PDB entry 7LXT | electron microscopy, 3.40 A resolution | chains M and W of the 28 polymer chains in the assembly

== Chain M ==
Name: 20S proteasome beta-6 subunit
Source organism: Plasmodium falciparum (isolate 3D7)
Notes: EC 3.4.25.1
UniProtKB: A0A5K1K7U1 (A0A5K1K7U1_PLAF7); numbering as in UniProt (aligned over 1-240)
Chain sequence (240 residues; row label = number of the first residue in the row):
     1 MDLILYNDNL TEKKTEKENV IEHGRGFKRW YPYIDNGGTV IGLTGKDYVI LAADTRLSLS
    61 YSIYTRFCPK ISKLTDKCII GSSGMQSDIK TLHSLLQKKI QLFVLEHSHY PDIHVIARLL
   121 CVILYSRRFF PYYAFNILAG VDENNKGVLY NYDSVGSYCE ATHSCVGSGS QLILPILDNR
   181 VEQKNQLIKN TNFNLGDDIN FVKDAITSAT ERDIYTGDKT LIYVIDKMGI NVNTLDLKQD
Disordered / not traced: 1-27
What the authors report for this chain:
  - mutagenesis - A117V: increased growth

== Chain W ==
Name: 20S proteasome beta-2 subunit
Source organism: Plasmodium falciparum (isolate 3D7)
Notes: EC 3.4.25.1
UniProtKB: Q8I6T3 (Q8I6T3_PLAF7); residues 1-229 here correspond to UniProt positions 42-270 (UniProt number = residue number + 41)
Chain sequence (229 residues; row label = number of the first residue in the row):
     1 TTICGLVCQN AVILGADTRA TEGPIVADKN CSKLHYISKN IWCAGAGVAG DLEHTTLWLQ
    61 HNVELHRLNT NTQPRVSMCV SRLTQELFKY QGYKVCAIVL GGVDVNGPQL YGIHPHGSSC
   121 LLPFTALGSG SLNAMAVLEA KYRDNMTIEE GKNLVCEAIC AGIFNDLGSG GNVDICVITK
   181 DSYQHIRPYK EPNMRLYHLP HPTIYPKGTT PILSEKIEYI KKFISVEDA
Disordered / not traced: 219-229
Covalently attached groups: bortezomib (BO2) linked to T1
What the authors report for this chain:
  - catalytic residues: T1 (citing earlier work)
  - binding site for bortezomib: T1
  - specificity-determining residues: E22, G45 (proposed by the authors, not directly observed)
  - mutagenesis - C31F: increased growth in response to MPI-12

== Chain M / chain W interface ==
Pairs across the interface (43; chain M residue first):
  R56(M) - L167(W)
  S58(M) - L167(W)
  Y61(M) - D166(W)
  Y61(M) - L167(W)  hydrogen bond (backbone-backbone)
  R66(M) - F164(W)  hydrogen bond (side chain-backbone)
  R180(M) - H201(W)
  N185(M) - K207(W)
  Q186(M) - P206(W)
  Q186(M) - K207(W)
  Q186(M) - G208(W)
  Q186(M) - T209(W)  hydrogen bond
  L187(M) - I204(W)  hydrophobic
  L187(M) - P206(W)
  L187(M) - K207(W)
  K189(M) - I204(W)
  K203(M) - L196(W)
  D204(M) - H198(W)  salt bridge
  T207(M) - M194(W)
  E211(M) - V26(W)
  E211(M) - K29(W)
  E211(M) - M194(W)
  R212(M) - I25(W)
  R212(M) - V26(W)  hydrogen bond (backbone-backbone)
  R212(M) - A27(W)  hydrogen bond (side chain-backbone)
  R212(M) - D28(W)
  R212(M) - K29(W)
  D213(M) - P24(W)
  I214(M) - R19(W)
  I214(M) - T21(W)
  I214(M) - P24(W)
  I214(M) - V26(W)  hydrophobic
  I214(M) - L167(W)
  Y215(M) - L167(W)  hydrophobic
  D236(M) - R195(W)
  K238(M) - N193(W)
  Q239(M) - F164(W)
  D240(M) - R19(W)  hydrogen bond (backbone-side chain)
  D240(M) - I163(W)
  D240(M) - F164(W)
  D240(M) - D166(W)
  D240(M) - S169(W)
  D240(M) - G170(W)
  D240(M) - P192(W)
Also at the interface, not in a pair above, chain M (28 interface residues in all): L59, S60, S62, I63, L172, N200, L237
Also at the interface, not in a pair above, chain W (33 interface residues in all): G23, S129, N165, G168, G171, P202, T203

== In short ==
Chain M and chain W form an interface of 28 and 33 residues respectively; the contacts include 6 hydrogen
bonds and 1 salt bridge. Polar pairs include D204(M)-H198(W), R66(M)-F164(W) and Q186(M)-T209(W). From the
paper: the catalytic residue T1(W); A117V of chain M increases growth.
Here chain M is 20S proteasome beta-6 subunit and chain W is 20S proteasome beta-2 subunit, both from
Plasmodium falciparum (isolate 3D7). Entry 7LXT (Structure of Plasmodium falciparum 20S proteasome with bound
bortezomib) was determined by electron microscopy, deposited together with 7LXU.
